Entry 5JQG (X-ray diffraction, 2.24 A resolution); this record covers chains A and F of the 6 polymer chains in the assembly.

# Chain A
Molecule: Tubulin alpha-1B chain
From: Sus scrofa
UniProtKB: Q2XVP4 (TBA1B_PIG); residues 1-451 here = UniProt positions 1-451
Amino-acid sequence (451 residues; each row starts with the number of its first residue):
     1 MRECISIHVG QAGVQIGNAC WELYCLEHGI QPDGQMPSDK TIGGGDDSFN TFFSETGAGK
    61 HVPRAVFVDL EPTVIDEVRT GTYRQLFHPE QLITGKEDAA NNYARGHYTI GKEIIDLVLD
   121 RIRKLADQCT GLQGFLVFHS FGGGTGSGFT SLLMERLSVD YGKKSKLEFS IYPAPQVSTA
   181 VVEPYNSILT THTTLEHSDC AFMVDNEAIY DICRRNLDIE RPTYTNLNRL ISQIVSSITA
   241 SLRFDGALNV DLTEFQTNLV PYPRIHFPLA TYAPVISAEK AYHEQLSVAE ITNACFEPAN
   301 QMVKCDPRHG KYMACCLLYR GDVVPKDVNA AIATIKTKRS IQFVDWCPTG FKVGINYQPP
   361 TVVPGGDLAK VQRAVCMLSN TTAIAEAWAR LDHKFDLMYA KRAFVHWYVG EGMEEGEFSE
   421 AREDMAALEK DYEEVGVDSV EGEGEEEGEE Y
Disordered / not traced: 438-451
Ion coordination: Ca2+: Asp39, Thr41, Gly44, Glu55
Ligand contacts: GTP (guanosine-5'-triphosphate): Gly10, Gln11, Ala12, Gln15, Ile16, Asp69, Asp98, Ala99, Ala100, Asn101, Ser140, Gly142, Gly143, Gly144, Thr145, Gly146, Ile171, Pro173, Val177, Ser178, Thr179, Glu183, Asn206, Tyr224, Leu227, Asn228, Ile231
UniProt features mapped onto this chain:
  - motif: Met1 to Cys4 (MREC motif)
  - active site: Glu254
  - binding site (GTP): Gly10, Gln11, Ala12, Gln15, Glu71, Ala99, Ser140, Gly143, Gly144, Thr145, Gly146, Thr179, Glu183, Asn206, Tyr224, Asn228, Leu252
  - binding site (Mg(2+)): Glu71
  - site: Tyr451 (Involved in polymerization)
  - modified residue: Lys40 (N6,N6,N6-trimethyllysine), Ser48 (Phosphoserine), Ser232 (Phosphoserine), Tyr282 (3'-nitrotyrosine), Arg339 (Omega-N-methylarginine), Ser439 (Phosphoserine), Glu443 (5-glutamyl polyglutamate), Glu445 (5-glutamyl polyglutamate), Tyr451 (3'-nitrotyrosine)
  - cross-link (Glycyl lysine isopeptide (Lys-Gly)): Lys326 (interchain with G-Cter in ubiquitin), Lys370 (interchain with G-Cter in ubiquitin)
Reported in the primary citation:
  - catalytic residues: Glu254 (citing earlier work)

# Chain F
Molecule: Uncharacterized protein
From: Gallus gallus
UniProtKB: E1BQ43 (E1BQ43_CHICK); residue numbers follow UniProt; this construct covers 1-378
Amino-acid sequence (384 residues; each row starts with the number of its first residue):
     1 MYTFVVRDEN SSVYAEVSRL LLATGQWKRL RKDNPRFNLM LGERNRLPFG RLGHEPGLVQ
    61 LVNYYRGADK LCRKASLVKL IKTSPELSES CTWFPESYVI YPTNLKTPVA PAQNGIRHLI
   121 NNTRTDEREV FLAAYNRRRE GREGNVWIAK SSAGAKGEGI LISSEASELL DFIDEQGQVH
   181 VIQKYLEKPL LLEPGHRKFD IRSWVLVDHL YNIYLYREGV LRTSSEPYNS ANFQDKTCHL
   241 TNHCIQKEYS KNYGRYEEGN EMFFEEFNQY LMDALNTTLE NSILLQIKHI IRSCLMCIEP
   301 AISTKHLHYQ SFQLFGFDFM VDEELKVWLI EVNGAPACAQ KLYAELCQGI VDVAISSVFP
   361 LADTGQKTSQ PTSIFIKLHH HHHH
Disordered / not traced: 103-143, 152-158, 167-179, 248-251, 363-372
Differences from the reference sequence: expression tag (379-384)
Ligand contacts: AMP-PCP (ACP; phosphomethylphosphonic acid adenylate ester): Lys74, Ile148, Lys150, Ile160, Gln183, Lys184, Tyr185, Leu186, Lys198, Asp200, Arg202, Arg222, His239, Leu240, Thr241, Asn242, Asp318, Met320, Ile330, Glu331, Asn333

# Interface between chain A and chain F
Residue-residue contacts - 20 pairs, chain A then chain F:
  Gln176(A) - Pro56(F)
  Glu207(A) - His54(F)  salt bridge
  Glu297(A) - His306(F)  salt bridge
  Pro298(A) - Leu307(F)  hydrophobic
  Lys304(A) - His54(F)
  Arg308(A) - Pro300(F)  hydrogen bond (side chain-backbone)
  Arg308(A) - Ala301(F)  hydrogen bond (side chain-backbone)
  Arg308(A) - Ile302(F)
  Arg308(A) - Ser303(F)  hydrogen bond (side chain-backbone)
  His309(A) - Arg66(F)  hydrogen bond (side chain-backbone)
  His309(A) - Gly67(F)
  His309(A) - Ala301(F)  hydrogen bond (side chain-backbone)
  Lys338(A) - Pro300(F)
  Ser340(A) - Ala301(F)
  Glu386(A) - Gly50(F)
  Glu386(A) - Arg66(F)  salt bridge
  Arg390(A) - Gly50(F)
  Arg390(A) - His54(F)
  His393(A) - Arg51(F)
  Glu433(A) - Arg46(F)  salt bridge
Also at the interface, not in a pair above, chain A (16 interface residues in all): Cys305, Asp306, Ala389
Also at the interface, not in a pair above, chain F (16 interface residues in all): Gly53, Glu299, His308

# Overview
Chain A and chain F each contribute 16 residues to their interface; the contacts include 5 hydrogen bonds and
4 salt bridges. Among the polar pairs are Glu207(A)-His54(F), Glu297(A)-His306(F) and Glu386(A)-Arg66(F).
Chain A binds GTP. Ligands of chain F: AMP-PCP. The paper reports the catalytic residue Glu254(A).
Here chain A is Tubulin alpha-1B chain (Sus scrofa) and chain F is Uncharacterized protein (Gallus gallus).
Entry 5JQG (An apo tubulin-RB-TTL complex structure used for side-by-side comparison) was determined by X-ray
diffraction, deposited together with 5FNV.
